Entry 6REE (electron microscopy, 3.10 A resolution); this record covers chains R and S of the 31 polymer chains in the assembly.

Chain R:
Name: Mitochondrial ATP synthase subunit delta
Source organism: Polytomella sp. Pringsheim 198.80
Reference sequence: D7P7X6 (D7P7X6_9CHLO); residue numbers follow UniProt; this construct covers 1-199
Chain sequence (199 residues; numbered 1 to 199; the number before each row is that of its first residue):
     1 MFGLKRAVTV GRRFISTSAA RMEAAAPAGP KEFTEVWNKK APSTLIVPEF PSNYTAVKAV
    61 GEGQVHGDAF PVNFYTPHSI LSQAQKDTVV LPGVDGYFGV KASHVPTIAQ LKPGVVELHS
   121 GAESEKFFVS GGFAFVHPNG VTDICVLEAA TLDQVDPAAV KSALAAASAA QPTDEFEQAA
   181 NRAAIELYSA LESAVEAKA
Disordered / not traced: 1-22

Chain S:
Name: ATP synthase gamma chain, mitochondrial
Source organism: Polytomella sp. Pringsheim 198.80
Reference sequence: Q4LDE7 (Q4LDE7_9CHLO); residue numbers follow UniProt; this construct covers 1-317
Chain sequence (317 residues; row label = number of the first residue in the row):
     1 MALRKAVLSL GLSQGVAAEA VLGSGMFNAV QHESVRYASN QAVKQRIRAI KNIGKITKAM
    61 KMVAASKMKN AQIAVEQSRG LVDPFVRLFG DFPAVNSNKS VVVAVTSDKG LCGGLNSNIT
   121 KYTRATLATT ESEGKDVVVV SIGDKGRSQL TRIESQRYQL AIADTYKVRV TFGQASLIVE
   181 ELIKHNPQSY QILFNKFRSA ISFKPTVATI LSPDLLEKQL EDVTGNSLDA YDIEASHERS
   241 DVLRDLTEFH LGVTLYNAML ENNCSEHASR MSAMENSTKS AGEMLGKLTL DYNRKRQATI
   301 TTELIEIIAG ASALMDE
Disordered / not traced: 1-38, 316-317

Interface between chain R and chain S:
Pairs across the interface - 102 pairs, chain R then chain S:
  E23(R) - D222(S)
  A24(R) - D222(S)
  A28(R) - F92(S)
  A28(R) - A94(S)
  A28(R) - V95(S)  hydrophobic
  G29(R) - D91(S)
  G29(R) - P93(S)
  P30(R) - D91(S)
  P30(R) - P93(S)
  E32(R) - A94(S)
  F33(R) - P93(S)  hydrophobic
  F33(R) - A94(S)  hydrophobic
  F33(R) - T126(S)
  F33(R) - T129(S)
  F33(R) - T130(S)
  V36(R) - T129(S)
  W37(R) - A125(S)  hydrogen bond (side chain-backbone)
  W37(R) - T126(S)
  W37(R) - T129(S)
  K40(R) - A128(S)
  K40(R) - T129(S)
  K40(R) - S132(S)
  A41(R) - A125(S)
  L45(R) - K121(S)
  I46(R) - Y122(S)  hydrogen bond (backbone-side chain)
  P48(R) - Y122(S)
  P48(R) - P205(S)
  E49(R) - K204(S)
  E49(R) - P205(S)  hydrogen bond (backbone-backbone)
  E49(R) - T206(S)
  E49(R) - V207(S)  hydrogen bond (backbone-backbone)
  F50(R) - D91(S)
  F50(R) - P93(S)  hydrophobic
  F50(R) - T206(S)
  F50(R) - V207(S)
  P51(R) - V86(S)  hydrophobic
  P51(R) - D91(S)
  P51(R) - V207(S)
  S52(R) - D91(S)  hydrogen bond (backbone-side chain)
  Y54(R) - K196(S)
  Y54(R) - R198(S)
  Y54(R) - T206(S)  hydrogen bond
  T55(R) - D83(S)
  T55(R) - V86(S)
  V57(R) - R87(S)  hydrogen bond (backbone-side chain)
  K58(R) - R87(S)
  A59(R) - R87(S)
  A59(R) - Y231(S)
  N73(R) - R87(S)
  Y75(R) - G80(S)
  Y75(R) - L81(S)  hydrophobic
  Y75(R) - D83(S)
  Y75(R) - P84(S)
  T76(R) - L81(S)
  P77(R) - S78(S)
  P77(R) - L81(S)
  P77(R) - F172(S)  hydrophobic
  P77(R) - Y256(S)
  H78(R) - Q77(S)
  S79(R) - Q77(S)
  I80(R) - Q77(S)  hydrogen bond (backbone-side chain)
  I80(R) - G80(S)
  G93(R) - E234(S)
  V94(R) - E234(S)
  V94(R) - A235(S)
  V94(R) - S236(S)
  D95(R) - E234(S)
  D95(R) - A235(S)
  F98(R) - E234(S)
  P106(R) - A230(S)
  P106(R) - Y231(S)
  P106(R) - D232(S)  hydrogen bond (backbone-backbone)
  T107(R) - Y231(S)
  T107(R) - D232(S)  hydrogen bond (side chain-backbone)
  T107(R) - E234(S)
  I108(R) - L88(S)  hydrophobic
  I108(R) - Y231(S)  hydrophobic
  I108(R) - D232(S)  hydrogen bond (backbone-backbone)
  I108(R) - I233(S)  hydrophobic
  I108(R) - E234(S)  hydrogen bond (backbone-backbone)
  I108(R) - L246(S)  hydrophobic
  A109(R) - E234(S)
  Q110(R) - E234(S)
  Q110(R) - A235(S)
  F133(R) - V242(S)  hydrophobic
  F133(R) - D245(S)
  F133(R) - L246(S)  hydrophobic
  F135(R) - P84(S)  hydrophobic
  F135(R) - F85(S)  hydrophobic
  F135(R) - L88(S)  hydrophobic
  F135(R) - L246(S)  hydrophobic
  V136(R) - Y231(S)
  H137(R) - R87(S)
  H137(R) - L88(S)
  H137(R) - Y231(S)
  P138(R) - Y231(S)
  D143(R) - P84(S)
  D143(R) - R87(S)  salt bridge
  C145(R) - L81(S)  hydrophobic
  C145(R) - P84(S)  hydrophobic
  L147(R) - F172(S)  hydrophobic
  L147(R) - F249(S)  hydrophobic
Other interface residues (no listed pair), chain R (53 interface residues in all): A26, P42, V47, G96, V141, V146
Other interface residues (no listed pair), chain S (51 interface residues in all): E76, N96, N118, R124, A208, Q219, L220, L228

In short:
53 residues of chain R and 51 residues of chain S are in contact; the contacts include 12 hydrogen bonds and 1
salt bridge. Polar pairs include D143(R)-R87(S), W37(R)-A125(S) and I46(R)-Y122(S).
Chain R is Mitochondrial ATP synthase subunit delta and chain S is ATP synthase gamma chain, mitochondrial,
both from Polytomella sp. Pringsheim 198.80; the structure, Cryo-EM structure of Polytomella F-ATP synthase,
Rotary substate 3B, composite map, was determined by electron microscopy, deposited together with 6RD4, 6RD5,
6RD6, 6RD7, 6RD8, 6RD9 and 46 further entries.
